PDB entry 3HTP | X-ray diffraction, 2.96 A resolution | chains A and B

== Chain A ==
Protein: Hemagglutinin
From: Influenza A virus (A/WDK/JX/12416/2005(H1N1))
Notes: fragment: HA1 chain
UniProtKB: C7C6F1 (C7C6F1_9INFA); the construct lacks a stretch of the UniProt sequence, so the offset changes along the chain: 5-132 = UniProt 15-142; 133-327 = UniProt 144-338
Sequence (324 residues; numbered 5 to 327 plus 1 insertion-coded residue; the number before each row is that of its first residue):
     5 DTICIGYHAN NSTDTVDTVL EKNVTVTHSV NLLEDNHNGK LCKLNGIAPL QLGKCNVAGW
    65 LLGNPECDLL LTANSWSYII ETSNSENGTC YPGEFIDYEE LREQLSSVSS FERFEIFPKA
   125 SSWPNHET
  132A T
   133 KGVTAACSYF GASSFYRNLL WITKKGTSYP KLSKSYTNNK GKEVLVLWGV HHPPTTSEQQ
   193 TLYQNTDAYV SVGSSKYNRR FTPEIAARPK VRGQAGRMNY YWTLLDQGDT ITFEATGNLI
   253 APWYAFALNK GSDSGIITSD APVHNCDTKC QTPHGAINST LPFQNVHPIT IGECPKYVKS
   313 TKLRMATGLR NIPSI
Cystine bridges: Cys-46/Cys-278, Cys-59/Cys-71, Cys-94/Cys-139, Cys-282/Cys-306
Covalently attached groups: N-acetylglucosamine (NAG) linked to Asn-15, Asn-27; glycan linked to Asn-91

== Chain B ==
Protein: Hemagglutinin HA2 chain
From: Influenza A virus (A/WDK/JX/12416/2005(H1N1))
Sequence (160 residues; each row starts with the number of its first residue):
   501 GLFGAMAGFI EGGWTGMIDG WYGYHHQNEQ GSGYAADQKS TQNAIDGITN KVNSIIEKMN
   561 TQFTAVGKEF NNLERRIENL NKKVDDGFLD VWTYNAELLV LLENERTLDF HDSNVRNLYE
   621 KVKSQLRNNA KEIGNGCFEF YHKCDDECME SVKNGTYDYP
Cystine bridges: Cys-644/Cys-648

== Interface between chain A and chain B ==
Inter-chain disulfides: Cys-8(A)/Cys-637(B)
Contacting residue pairs (126):
  Asp-5(A) with Gln-527(B); Asn-528(B); Glu-529(B), hydrogen bond (side chain-backbone); Glu-639(B); Phe-640(B), hydrogen bond (backbone-backbone); Lys-643(B); Cys-644(B), hydrogen bond (side chain-backbone)
  Thr-6(A) with His-526(B); Gln-527(B), hydrogen bond (backbone-backbone); Phe-638(B); Glu-639(B); Phe-640(B); Met-649(B)
  Ile-7(A) with His-525(B); His-526(B); Cys-637(B); Phe-638(B), hydrogen bond (backbone-backbone); Phe-640(B), hydrophobic; Val-652(B), hydrophobic
  Cys-8(A) with Trp-514(B); Gly-523(B); Tyr-524(B); His-525(B), hydrogen bond (backbone-backbone); Gly-636(B); Cys-637(B), disulfide
  Ile-9(A) with Ile-510(B); Trp-514(B); Gly-523(B); Val-615(B); Leu-618(B), hydrophobic; Tyr-619(B), hydrophobic; Gly-636(B), hydrogen bond (backbone-backbone)
  Gly-10(A) with Trp-514(B); Tyr-522(B); Gly-523(B), hydrogen bond (backbone-backbone)
  Tyr-11(A) with Met-506(B), hydrophobic; Ala-507(B), hydrogen bond (side chain-backbone); Ile-510(B), hydrogen bond (side chain-backbone); Glu-511(B); Gly-512(B), hydrogen bond (side chain-backbone); Gly-513(B); Trp-514(B), hydrogen bond (backbone-backbone); Met-517(B); Trp-521(B); Val-615(B), hydrophobic
  His-12(A) with Trp-514(B); Met-517(B), hydrogen bond (side chain-backbone); Gly-520(B); Trp-521(B), hydrogen bond (backbone-backbone)
  Ala-13(A) with Gly-513(B); Trp-514(B), hydrogen bond (backbone-backbone); Thr-515(B)
  Val-20(A) with Asn-604(B)
  Asp-21(A) with Leu-601(B); Asn-604(B), hydrogen bond (backbone-side chain)
  Thr-22(A) with Leu-601(B); Asn-604(B); Glu-605(B), hydrogen bond; Leu-608(B)
  Val-23(A) with Leu-601(B), hydrogen bond (backbone-backbone); Leu-602(B), hydrophobic; Glu-605(B)
  Leu-24(A) with Glu-605(B), hydrogen bond (backbone-side chain)
  His-32(A) with Trp-521(B)
  Leu-36(A) with Ile-555(B), hydrophobic; Ile-556(B), hydrophobic
  Leu-48(A) with Phe-563(B), hydrophobic
  Asn-49(A) with Phe-563(B)
  Glu-103(A) with Glu-569(B); Asn-571(B), hydrogen bond
  Arg-106(A) with Glu-569(B), salt bridge
  Glu-107(A) with Lys-568(B), salt bridge
  Ser-266(A) with Ala-565(B)
  Thr-292(A) with Ile-556(B)
  Pro-294(A) with Met-559(B)
  Phe-295(A) with Trp-592(B), hydrophobic; Ala-596(B), hydrophobic
  Pro-300(A) with Val-566(B)
  Ile-301(A) with Val-566(B), hydrophobic; Gly-567(B)
  Thr-302(A) with Thr-564(B); Ala-565(B); Val-566(B), hydrogen bond (backbone-backbone)
  Ile-303(A) with Thr-564(B); Ala-565(B), hydrophobic
  Gly-304(A) with Gln-562(B); Phe-563(B); Thr-564(B), hydrogen bond (backbone-backbone)
  Glu-305(A) with Thr-561(B); Phe-563(B)
  Cys-306(A) with Thr-561(B)
  Lys-308(A) with Met-559(B); Asn-560(B), hydrogen bond (side chain-backbone); Thr-561(B); Trp-592(B)
  Tyr-309(A) with Leu-589(B)
  Val-310(A) with Trp-592(B); Thr-593(B)
  Lys-311(A) with Leu-589(B), hydrogen bond (side chain-backbone); Asp-590(B), salt bridge; Thr-593(B), hydrogen bond (backbone-side chain)
  Ser-312(A) with Glu-597(B)
  Lys-314(A) with Glu-597(B)
  Leu-315(A) with Ala-596(B), hydrophobic; Glu-597(B)
  Arg-316(A) with Val-600(B); Asn-604(B), hydrogen bond (backbone-side chain)
  Met-317(A) with Val-552(B), hydrophobic; Ile-555(B), hydrophobic; Asn-604(B)
  Ala-318(A) with Asn-604(B), hydrogen bond (backbone-side chain); Thr-607(B)
  Thr-319(A) with Trp-521(B); Ile-548(B); Val-552(B); His-611(B), hydrogen bond (backbone-side chain)
  Gly-320(A) with Trp-521(B); Thr-607(B); His-611(B), hydrogen bond (backbone-side chain)
  Leu-321(A) with Trp-521(B); His-611(B)
  Arg-322(A) with Leu-608(B)
  Ile-324(A) with Ala-507(B), hydrophobic; Gly-512(B); Gly-513(B), hydrogen bond (backbone-backbone)
  Ile-327(A) with Thr-515(B)
Also at the interface, not in a pair above, chain A (57 interface residues in all): Val-28, Val-30, Thr-31, Val-34, Asp-265, Gly-267, Ile-268, Pro-325, Ser-326
Also at the interface, not in a pair above, chain B (64 interface residues in all): Asp-586, Leu-626, His-642

== In short ==
57 residues of chain A and 64 residues of chain B are in contact, with 1 disulfide bond, 30 hydrogen bonds and
3 salt bridges. Polar contacts include Arg-106(A)/Glu-569(B), Glu-107(A)/Lys-568(B) and Lys-311(A)/Asp-590(B).
N-acetylglucosamine is covalently linked to Asn-15(A), Asn-27(A) and Asn-91(A).
Here chain A is Hemagglutinin and chain B is Hemagglutinin HA2 chain, both from Influenza A virus
(A/WDK/JX/12416/2005(H1N1)). Entry 3HTP (the hemagglutinin structure of an avian H1N1 influenza A virus in
complex with LSTa) was determined by X-ray diffraction together with 3HTO, 3HTQ and 3HTT from the same study.
